PDB entry 1M3D | X-ray diffraction, 2.00 A resolution | chains B and D of the 6 polymer chains in the assembly

# Chain B (and D)
Name: Type IV Collagen Noncollagenous Domain- Alpha1
Source organism: Bos taurus
Notes: fragment: NC1 domain (Residues 1-229); chain D of this document is another copy of the same molecule, construct and numbering; everything in this record applies to it too
UniProtKB: Q7SIB2 (Q7SIB2_BOVIN); numbering as in UniProt (aligned over 1-229)
Sequence (229 residues; row label = number of the first residue in the row):
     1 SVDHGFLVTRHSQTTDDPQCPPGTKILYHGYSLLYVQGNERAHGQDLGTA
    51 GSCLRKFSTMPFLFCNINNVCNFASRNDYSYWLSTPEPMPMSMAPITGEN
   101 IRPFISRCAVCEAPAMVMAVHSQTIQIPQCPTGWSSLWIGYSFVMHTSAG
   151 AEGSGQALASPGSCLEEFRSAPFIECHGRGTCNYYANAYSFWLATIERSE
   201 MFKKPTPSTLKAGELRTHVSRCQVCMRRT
Disordered / not traced: 1-5 (chain D: 1-3, 229)
Disulfides: C20-C111, C53-C108, C65-C71, C130-C225, C164-C222, C176-C182
Curated features (UniProtKB/Swiss-Prot):
  - modified residue: P207 (3-hydroxyproline)

# Interface between chain B and chain D
Contacting residue pairs - 24 pairs, chain B then chain D:
  M91(B) - K211(D)  hydrogen bond (backbone-side chain)
  S92(B) - T209(D)
  S92(B) - K211(D)
  M93(B) - T209(D)
  A94(B) - T209(D)
  P95(B) - T209(D)
  G150(B) - A151(D)
  A151(B) - G150(D)
  A151(B) - A151(D)  hydrophobic
  A186(B) - A186(D)
  A186(B) - Y189(D)
  N187(B) - N187(D)
  N187(B) - Y189(D)  hydrogen bond
  Y189(B) - Y185(D)
  Y189(B) - A186(D)
  Y189(B) - N187(D)  hydrogen bond
  P207(B) - R179(D)
  T209(B) - S92(D)
  T209(B) - M93(D)
  T209(B) - A94(D)
  T209(B) - P95(D)
  K211(B) - M91(D)  hydrogen bond (side chain-backbone)
  K211(B) - S92(D)
  K211(B) - M93(D)
Also at the interface, not in a pair above, chain B (15 interface residues in all): Y185, K204

# Overview
15 residues of chain B face 14 of chain D across their interface; the contacts include 4 hydrogen bonds. Polar
pairs include M91(B)-K211(D) and N187(B)-Y189(D).
Both chains are Type IV Collagen Noncollagenous Domain- Alpha1 (Bos taurus). Entry 1M3D (Structure of Type IV
Collagen NC1 Domains) was determined by X-ray diffraction.
